Entry 8VAP (electron microscopy, 3.00 A resolution); this record covers chains A and F of the 7 polymer chains in the assembly.

# Chain A
Protein: DNA polymerase III subunit delta
From: Escherichia coli
UniProtKB: P28630 (HOLA_ECOLI); numbering as in UniProt (aligned over 1-333)
Chain sequence (333 residues; numbered 1 to 333; the number before each row is that of its first residue):
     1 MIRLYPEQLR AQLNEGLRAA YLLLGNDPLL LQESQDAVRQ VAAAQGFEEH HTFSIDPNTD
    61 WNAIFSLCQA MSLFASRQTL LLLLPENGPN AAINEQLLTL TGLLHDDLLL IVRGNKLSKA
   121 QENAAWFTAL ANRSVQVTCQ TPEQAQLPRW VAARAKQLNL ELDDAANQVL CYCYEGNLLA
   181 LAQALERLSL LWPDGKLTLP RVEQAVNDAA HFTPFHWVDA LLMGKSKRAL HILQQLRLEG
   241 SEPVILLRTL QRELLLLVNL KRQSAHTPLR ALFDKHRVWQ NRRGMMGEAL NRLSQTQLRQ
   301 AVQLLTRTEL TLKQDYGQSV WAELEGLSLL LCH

# Chain F
Protein: Beta sliding clamp
From: Escherichia coli
UniProtKB: P0A988 (DPO3B_ECOLI); numbering as in UniProt (aligned over 1-366)
Chain sequence (369 residues; row label = number of the first residue in the row; numbers below 1 keep their minus sign (Gly-2 is residue -2)):
    -2 GPHMKFTVER EHLLKPLQQV SGPLGGRPTL PILGNLLLQV ADGTLSLTGT DLEMEMVARV
    58 ALVQPHEPGA TTVPARKFFD ICRGLPEGAE IAVQLEGERM LVRSGRSRFS LSTLPAADFP
   118 NLDDWQSEVE FTLPQATMKR LIEATQFSMA HQDVRYYLNG MLFETEGEEL RTVATDGHRL
   178 AVCSMPIGQS LPSHSVIVPR KGVIELMRML DGGDNPLRVQ IGSNNIRAHV GDFIFTSKLV
   238 DGRFPDYRRV LPKNPDKHLE AGCDLLKQAF ARAAILSNEK FRGVRLYVSE NQLKITANNP
   298 EQEEAEEILD VTYSGAEMEI GFNVSYVLDV LNALKCENVR MMLTDSVSSV QIEDAASQSA
   358 AYVVMPMRL
Differences from the reference sequence: expression tag (-2 to 0)
UniProt features mapped onto this chain:
  - binding site (DNA): Arg24, Arg73, Gln149, Tyr153, Tyr154
  - mutagenesis: Arg24 (R24A: Mild defect in DNA replication, impaired loading of clamp on DNA, polymerase speed is wild-type. More severe replication defect and very poor clamp loading; when associated with A-149), Gly66 (G66E: In dnaN159; a temperature- and UV-sensitive mutation, displays altered DNA polymerase usage, chronically induced SOS response; when associated with A-174), Ala133 (A133T: Reduction of synthesis of beta*, probably due to mutation of its promoter), Met135 (M135L: 3-fold reduction of synthesis of beta*, probably due to loss of its start codon), Met146 (M146L: No effect on synthesis of beta*), Gln149 (Q149A: Mild defect in DNA replication, impaired loading of clamp on DNA, polymerase speed is wild-type. More severe replication defect and very poor clamp loading; when associated with A-24), Tyr153 to Tyr154 (Very poor loading of clamp on DNA, polymerase speed is wild-type), Gly174 (G174A: In dnaN159; a temperature- and UV-sensitive mutation, displays altered DNA polymerase usage, chronically induced SOS response; when associated with A-66), Gln265 to Leu366 (In dnaN806; temperature sensitive), Ile272 to Leu273 (Monomeric in solution, binds very tightly to subunit delta (holA). The monomer binds tightly to linear and circular DNA. Cannot bind both Pol III and IV simultaneously)

# Chain A / chain F interface
Contacting residue pairs (19):
  Gln69(A) - Phe278(F)
  Gln69(A) - Met364(F)
  Gln69(A) - Arg365(F)
  Ala70(A) - His175(F)
  Met71(A) - His175(F)  hydrogen bond (backbone-side chain)
  Met71(A) - Met362(F)  hydrophobic
  Met71(A) - Pro363(F)
  Met71(A) - Met364(F)  hydrophobic
  Met71(A) - Arg365(F)
  Ser72(A) - His175(F)
  Leu73(A) - Gly174(F)
  Leu73(A) - His175(F)
  Leu73(A) - Leu177(F)  hydrophobic
  Leu73(A) - Val360(F)  hydrophobic
  Leu73(A) - Val361(F)
  Leu73(A) - Met362(F)
  Phe74(A) - Arg246(F)  hydrogen bond (backbone-side chain)
  Phe74(A) - Val247(F)  hydrophobic
  His105(A) - Arg365(F)
Other interface residues (no listed pair), chain A (12 interface residues in all): Glu49, His51, Asn62, Leu103, Leu104
Other interface residues (no listed pair), chain F (15 interface residues in all): Arg152, Pro242, Lys277

# Summary
12 residues of chain A face 15 of chain F across their interface; the contacts include 2 hydrogen bonds. Among
the polar pairs are Met71(A)-His175(F) and Phe74(A)-Arg246(F). UniProt lists 5 DNA-binding residues and 13
mutagenesis sites on chain F.
Here chain A is DNA polymerase III subunit delta and chain F is Beta sliding clamp, both from Escherichia
coli. Entry 8VAP (Structure of the E. coli clamp loader bound to the beta clamp in a Fully-Open conformation)
was determined by electron microscopy, deposited together with 8VAL, 8VAM, 8VAN, 8VAQ, 8VAR, 8VAS and 8VAT.
